Entry 4DER (X-ray diffraction, 1.90 A resolution); this record covers chains A and B.

[Chain A (and B)]
Name: Transthyretin
Organism: Homo sapiens
Notes: chain B of this document is another copy of the same molecule, construct and numbering; everything in this record applies to it too
UniProt: P02766 (TTHY_HUMAN); residues 10-125 here correspond to UniProt positions 30-145 (UniProt number = residue number + 20)
Amino-acid sequence (116 residues; numbered 10 to 125; the number before each row is that of its first residue):
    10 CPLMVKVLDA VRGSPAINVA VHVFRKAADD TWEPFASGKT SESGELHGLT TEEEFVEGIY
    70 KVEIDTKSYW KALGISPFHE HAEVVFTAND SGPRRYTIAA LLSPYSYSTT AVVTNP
Ligand contacts: Apigenin (AGI; 5,7-dihydroxy-2-(4-hydroxyphenyl)-4H-chromen-4-one): Lys15, Leu17, Thr106, Ala108, Leu110, Ser117, Thr119, Val121
UniProt features mapped onto this chain:
  - binding site (L-thyroxine): Lys15, Glu54, Ser117
  - modified residue: Cys10 (Sulfocysteine), Glu42 (4-carboxyglutamate), Ser52 (Phosphoserine)
  - glycosylation: Asn98 (N-linked (GlcNAc...) asparagine)
From the paper describing this entry:
  - binding site for Apigenin: Lys15

[Chain A / chain B interface]
Residue-residue contacts (44; chain A residue first):
  Phe87(A) with Phe95(B), hydrophobic; Thr96(B); Tyr105(B), hydrophobic; Ile107(B), hydrophobic; Ala120(B), hydrophobic; Val122(B), hydrophobic
  His88(A) with Val93(B); Val94(B); Thr118(B)
  Glu89(A) with Val94(B), hydrogen bond (backbone-backbone); Thr96(B), hydrogen bond
  His90(A) with Val94(B)
  Glu92(A) with Glu92(B); Tyr116(B), hydrogen bond (backbone-side chain)
  Val93(A) with Phe87(B), hydrophobic; His88(B)
  Val94(A) with His88(B); Glu89(B), hydrogen bond (backbone-backbone); His90(B)
  Phe95(A) with Phe87(B), hydrophobic; Glu89(B)
  Thr96(A) with Glu89(B), hydrogen bond
  Tyr105(A) with Phe87(B), hydrophobic
  Ile107(A) with Phe87(B), hydrophobic
  Tyr114(A) with Thr119(B); Ala120(B), hydrogen bond (backbone-backbone); Val122(B), hydrophobic
  Ser115(A) with Ser117(B); Thr118(B), hydrogen bond (side chain-backbone); Thr119(B), hydrogen bond
  Tyr116(A) with Glu92(B), hydrogen bond (side chain-backbone); Ser117(B); Thr118(B), hydrogen bond (backbone-backbone)
  Ser117(A) with Ser115(B); Tyr116(B); Ser117(B), hydrogen bond
  Thr118(A) with His88(B); Ser115(B), hydrogen bond (backbone-side chain); Tyr116(B), hydrogen bond (backbone-backbone)
  Thr119(A) with Tyr114(B); Ser115(B), hydrogen bond
  Ala120(A) with Phe87(B), hydrophobic; Tyr114(B), hydrogen bond (backbone-backbone)
  Val122(A) with Tyr114(B), hydrophobic
Interface residues without a listed pair, chain A (21 interface residues in all): Ile68, Lys76
Interface residues without a listed pair, chain B (20 interface residues in all): Ile68

[In short]
21 residues of chain A and 20 residues of chain B are in contact, with 15 hydrogen bonds. Polar contacts
include Glu89(A)-Thr96(B), Glu92(A)-Tyr116(B) and Ser115(A)-Thr118(B). Ligands of chain A: Apigenin. UniProt
lists 3 L-thyroxine-binding residues on chain A. From the paper: a binding site for Apigenin at Lys15(A).
Both chains are Transthyretin (Homo sapiens). Entry 4DER (Crystal Structure of the Wild Type TTR Binding
Apigenin (TTRwt:API)) was determined by X-ray diffraction together with 4DES, 4DET, 4DEU and 4DEW from the
same study.
